PDB entry 8U9J | X-ray diffraction, 2.02 A resolution | chain A

# Chain A
Name: 2-aminoethanethiol dioxygenase
Source organism: Homo sapiens
UniProtKB: Q96SZ5 (AEDO_HUMAN); numbering as in UniProt (aligned over 2-270)
Chain sequence (274 residues; each row starts with the number of its first residue; numbers below 1 keep their minus sign (Gly-3 is residue -3)):
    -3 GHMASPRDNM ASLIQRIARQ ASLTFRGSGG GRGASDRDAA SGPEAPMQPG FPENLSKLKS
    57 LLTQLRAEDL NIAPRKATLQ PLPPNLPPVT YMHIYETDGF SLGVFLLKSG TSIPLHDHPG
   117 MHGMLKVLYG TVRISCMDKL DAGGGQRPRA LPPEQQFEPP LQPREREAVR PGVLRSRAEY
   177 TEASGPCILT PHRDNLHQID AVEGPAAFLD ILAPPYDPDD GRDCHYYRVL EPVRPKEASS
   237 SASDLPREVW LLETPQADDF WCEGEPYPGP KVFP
Unresolved in the structure: -3 to 3, 23-39, 230-237
Sequence notes: expression tag (-3 to 1); engineered mutation Ser18 (Cys in Q96SZ5), Ser239 (Cys in Q96SZ5)
Metal / ion sites: Fe ion: His112, His114, His193
UniProt features mapped onto this chain:
  - binding site (Fe cation): His112, His114, His193
  - cross-link: Cys220 to Tyr223 (3'-(S-cysteinyl)-tyrosine (Cys-Tyr))

# Summary
His112, His114 and His193 form the Fe ion site. UniProt lists 3 Fe cation-binding residues.
Chain A is 2-aminoethanethiol dioxygenase (Homo sapiens); the structure, The crystal structure of iron-bound
human ADO C18S C239S variant at 2.02 Angstrom, was determined by X-ray diffraction together with 8UAN from the
same study.
